Entry 8Y5H (electron microscopy, 3.10 A resolution); this record covers chains B and E of the 5 polymer chains in the assembly.

== Chain B ==
Protein: Spermidine/putrescine ABC transporter membrane protein
Organism: Escherichia coli
UniProt: A0A037Y861 (A0A037Y861_ECOLX); residue numbers follow UniProt; this construct covers 1-285
Sequence (285 residues; numbered 1 to 285; the number before each row is that of its first residue):
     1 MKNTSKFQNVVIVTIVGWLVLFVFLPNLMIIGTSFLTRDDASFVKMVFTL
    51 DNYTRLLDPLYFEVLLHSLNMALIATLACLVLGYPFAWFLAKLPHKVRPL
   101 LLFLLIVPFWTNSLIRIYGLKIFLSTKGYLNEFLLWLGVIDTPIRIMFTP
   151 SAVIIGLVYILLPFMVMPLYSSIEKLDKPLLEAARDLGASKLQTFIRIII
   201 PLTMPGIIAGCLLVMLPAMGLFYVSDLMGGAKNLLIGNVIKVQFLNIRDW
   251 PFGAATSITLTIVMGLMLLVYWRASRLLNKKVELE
Disordered / not traced: 1-6, 280-285
From the paper describing this entry:
  - mutagenesis - Y223A, D226A: abolished catalytic activity on PotD

== Chain E ==
Protein: Spermidine/putrescine-binding periplasmic protein
Organism: Escherichia coli
UniProt: P0AFK9 (POTD_ECOLI); numbering as in UniProt (aligned over 1-348)
Sequence (348 residues; each row starts with the number of its first residue):
     1 MKKWSRHLLAAGALALGMSAAHADDNNTLYFYNWTEYVPPGLLEQFTKET
    51 GIKVIYSTYESNETMYAKLKTYKDGAYDLVVPSTYYVDKMRKEGMIQKID
   101 KSKLTNFSNLDPDMLNKPFDPNNDYSIPYIWGATAIGVNGDAVDPKSVTS
   151 WADLWKPEYKGSLLLTDDAREVFQMALRKLGYSGNTTDPKEIEAAYNELK
   201 KLMPNVAAFNSDNPANPYMEGEVNLGMIWNGSAFVARQAGTPIDVVWPKE
   251 GGIFWMDSLAIPANAKNKEGALKLINFLLRPDVAKQVAETIGYPTPNLAA
   301 RKLLSPEVANDKTLYPDAETIKNGEWQNDVGAASSIYEEYYQKLKAGR
Disordered / not traced: 1-25, 348
UniProt features mapped onto this chain:
  - binding site (spermidine): Glu36, Tyr85, Asp168 to Glu171, Gln327
Ligand contacts: spermidine (SPD): Trp34, Thr35, Glu36, Tyr37, Ser83, Tyr85, Asp168, Glu171, Trp229, Trp255, Asp257, Tyr293
From the paper describing this entry:
  - mutagenesis - E220A/G221A/E222A: decreased binding to PotABC E173Q
  - binding site for spermidine: Trp34, Glu36, Tyr37, Asp168, Glu171, Trp229, Trp255, Asp257

== Interface between chain B and chain E ==
Pairs across the interface - 26 pairs, chain B then chain E:
  Leu60(B) with Lys343(E); Ala346(E)
  Glu63(B) with Gly347(E)
  Lys121(B) with Glu220(E)
  Ser125(B) with Glu220(E), hydrogen bond (side chain-backbone); Glu222(E)
  Thr126(B) with Glu220(E); Gly221(E), hydrogen bond (side chain-backbone)
  Lys127(B) with Glu220(E), hydrogen bond (backbone-backbone)
  Arg145(B) with Gly221(E), hydrogen bond (side chain-backbone); Glu222(E), hydrogen bond (side chain-backbone)
  Met147(B) with Glu222(E)
  Phe148(B) with Ala208(E), hydrophobic; Glu222(E)
  Gly230(B) with Ala207(E)
  Ala231(B) with Ala207(E); Phe209(E), hydrophobic
  Lys232(B) with Met203(E), hydrogen bond (side chain-backbone); Val206(E)
  Val242(B) with Gln342(E)
  Leu245(B) with Ala67(E)
  Asn246(B) with Ala67(E)
  Ile247(B) with Gln342(E)
  Arg248(B) with Ala67(E); Lys70(E); Thr71(E)
Interface residues without a listed pair, chain B (19 interface residues in all): Phe43, Tyr61
Interface residues without a listed pair, chain E (17 interface residues in all): Pro204, Met219
The authors on this interface:
  - interface residues, chain B: Leu60(B), Ala231(B), Lys232(B), Ile247(B)
  - interface residues, chain E: Asp212(E)

== In short ==
The interface between chain B and chain E involves 19 residues on one side and 17 on the other; the contacts
include 6 hydrogen bonds. Among the polar pairs are Ser125(B)-Glu220(E), Thr126(B)-Gly221(E) and
Arg145(B)-Gly221(E). The paper reports a binding site for spermidine at Trp34(E), Glu36(E) and Tyr37(E) among
others; Y223A and D226A of chain B abolish catalytic activity on PotD.
Chain B is Spermidine/putrescine ABC transporter membrane protein and chain E is Spermidine/putrescine-binding
periplasmic protein, both from Escherichia coli; the structure, Cryo-EM structure of E.coli spermidine
transporter PotD-PotABC in pre-translocation state, was determined by electron microscopy together with 8Y5F,
8Y5G, 8Y5I and 8ZX1 from the same study.
